PDB entry 9CRQ | electron microscopy, 3.07 A resolution | chains S and G of the 12 polymer chains in the assembly

== Chain S ==
Molecule: 63-nt RNA strand
Organism: Saccharolobus solfataricus
Sequence (63 nucleotides; each row starts with the number of its first residue):
     1 AUUGAAAGUU CUGUUUCGAA GAAAACCCGC CUCAGAUUCA UUAUGGGGAU AAUCUCUUAU
    61 AGA
Disordered / not traced: 36-63

== Chain G ==
Protein: CRISPR system aCascade subunit Cas5 1
Organism: Saccharolobus solfataricus P2
UniProtKB: Q97Y92 (CAS5A_SACS2); residue numbers follow UniProt; this construct covers 1-240
Amino-acid sequence (241 residues; each row starts with the number of its first residue):
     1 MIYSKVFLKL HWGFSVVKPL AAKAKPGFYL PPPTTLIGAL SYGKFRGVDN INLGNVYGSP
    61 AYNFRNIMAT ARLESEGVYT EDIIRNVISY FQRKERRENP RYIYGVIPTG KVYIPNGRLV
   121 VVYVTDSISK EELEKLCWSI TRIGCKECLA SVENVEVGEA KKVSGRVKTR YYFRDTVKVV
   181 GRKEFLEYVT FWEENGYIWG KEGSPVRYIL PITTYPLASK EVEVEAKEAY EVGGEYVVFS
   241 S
Disordered / not traced: 21-23, 83-108, 241
Construct notes: expression tag (241)

== How chain S and chain G interact ==
Contacting residue pairs - 36 pairs, chain S then chain G:
  A1(S) with Ser41(G), phosphate contact; Tyr42(G), sugar contact; Phe45(G), base contact; Arg46(G), base contact; Gly47(G), hydrogen bond to the base; Val48(G), base contact; Asp49(G), base contact; Pro60(G), phosphate contact; Ala61(G), phosphate contact; Arg142(G), base contact
  U2(S) with Thr34(G), phosphate contact; Thr35(G), hydrogen bond to the sugar; Gly38(G), base contact; Ala39(G), base contact; Arg142(G), hydrogen bond to the base; Gly144(G), base contact
  U3(S) with Val16(G), sugar contact; Val17(G), hydrogen bond to the sugar; Pro19(G), base contact; Pro32(G), phosphate contact; Thr34(G), phosphate contact; Thr35(G), hydrogen bond to the phosphate; Trp192(G), hydrogen bond to the phosphate; Glu202(G), base contact; Gly203(G), base contact
  G4(S) with Ser15(G), phosphate contact; Val16(G), phosphate contact; Val17(G), hydrogen bond to the phosphate; Arg142(G), sugar contact; Gly144(G), sugar contact; Cys145(G), phosphate contact; Gly196(G), base contact; Trp199(G), base contact
  A5(S) with Cys145(G), phosphate contact; Lys146(G), hydrogen bond to the phosphate
  A6(S) with Lys146(G), salt bridge to the phosphate
Other interface residues (no listed pair), chain G (29 interface residues in all): Lys18, Lys201

== In short ==
The interface between chain S and chain G involves 6 residues on one side and 29 on the other, with 8 hydrogen
bonds and 1 salt bridge. Polar pairs include A1(S)-Gly47(G), U2(S)-Arg142(G) and U2(S)-Thr35(G).
Here chain S is a 63-nt RNA strand (Saccharolobus solfataricus) and chain G is CRISPR system aCascade subunit
Cas5 1 (Saccharolobus solfataricus P2). Entry 9CRQ (Post-targeting aCascade Type IA CRISPR-Cas Surveillance
Complexes) was determined by electron microscopy.
